6O58 - chains K and C of the 16 polymer chains in the assembly; structure by electron microscopy, 3.80 A resolution.

[Chain K (and C)]
Molecule: Calcium uniporter protein, mitochondrial
From: Homo sapiens
Notes: chain C of this document is another copy of the same molecule, construct and numbering; everything in this record applies to it too
UniProt: Q8NE86 (MCU_HUMAN); residues 1-351 here = UniProt positions 1-351
Sequence (351 residues; each row starts with the number of its first residue):
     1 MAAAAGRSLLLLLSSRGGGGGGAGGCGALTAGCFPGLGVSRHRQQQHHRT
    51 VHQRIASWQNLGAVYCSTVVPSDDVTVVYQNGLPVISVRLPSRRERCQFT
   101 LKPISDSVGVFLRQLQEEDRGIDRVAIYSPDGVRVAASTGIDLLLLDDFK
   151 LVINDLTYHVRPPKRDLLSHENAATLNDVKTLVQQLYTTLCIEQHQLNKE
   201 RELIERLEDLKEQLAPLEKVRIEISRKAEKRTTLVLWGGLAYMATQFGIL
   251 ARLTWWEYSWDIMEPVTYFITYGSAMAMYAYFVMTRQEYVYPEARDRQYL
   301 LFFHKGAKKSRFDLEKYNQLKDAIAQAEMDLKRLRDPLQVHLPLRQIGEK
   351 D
Not modelled in the structure: 1-73, 342-351
Ion coordination: Ca2+: E264 (shared with 1 residue of chain I; 1 residue of chain M; 1 residue of chain O)
From the paper describing this entry:
  - self-association interface (contacts with another copy of this molecule): D123
  - mutagenesis - D123R: abolished binding to dimerization of HsMCU
  - post-translational modification sites: C97 (citing earlier work)

[Interface between chain K and chain C]
Residue-residue contacts (9):
  S92(K) - S92(C)  hydrogen bond
  R93(K) - N154(C)
  R93(K) - D155(C)  salt bridge
  R94(K) - L156(C)
  G121(K) - S92(C)
  G121(K) - G121(C)
  N154(K) - R93(C)
  D155(K) - R93(C)  salt bridge
  L156(K) - R94(C)
Also at the interface, not in a pair above, chain K (11 interface residues in all): P91, D119, R120, D123
Also at the interface, not in a pair above, chain C (11 interface residues in all): P91, D119, R120, D123

[Summary]
Chain K and chain C each contribute 11 residues to their interface, with 1 hydrogen bond and 2 salt bridges.
Polar contacts include R93(K)-D155(C) and S92(K)-S92(C). The paper reports that D123R of chain K abolishes
binding to dimerization of HsMCU; a modification site at C97(K).
Both chains are Calcium uniporter protein, mitochondrial (Homo sapiens). Entry 6O58 (Human MCU-EMRE complex,
dimer of channel) was determined by electron microscopy (same publication as 6O5B).
